PDB entry 4XIG | X-ray diffraction, 3.40 A resolution | chains M and Q of the 5 polymer chains in the assembly

# Chain M
Name: AlgM1
From: Sphingomonas sp
Notes: engineered mutation(s): 2-24 deletion mutant
UniProt: Q9KWT8 (Q9KWT8_SPHSX); numbering as in UniProt (aligned over 25-324)
Sequence (301 residues; each row starts with the number of its first residue; note: 23 numbers in that range are skipped by the numbering (no residue carries them; nothing is unmodelled there)):
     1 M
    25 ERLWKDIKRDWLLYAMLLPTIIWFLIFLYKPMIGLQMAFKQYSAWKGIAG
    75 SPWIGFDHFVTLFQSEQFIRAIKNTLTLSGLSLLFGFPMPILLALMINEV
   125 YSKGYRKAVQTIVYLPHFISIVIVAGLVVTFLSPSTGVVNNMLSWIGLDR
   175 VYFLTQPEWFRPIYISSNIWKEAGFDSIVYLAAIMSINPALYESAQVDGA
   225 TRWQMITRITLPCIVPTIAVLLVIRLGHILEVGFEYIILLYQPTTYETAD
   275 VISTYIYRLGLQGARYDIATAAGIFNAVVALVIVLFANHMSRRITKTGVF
Unresolved in the structure: 1, 67-77, 324
From the paper describing this entry:
  - conformationally variable residues (order/disorder transition): Thr321 to Val323

# Chain Q
Name: AlgQ2
From: Sphingomonas sp. A1
UniProt: Q9KWT5 (Q9KWT5_SPHSX); residues -23 to 492 here correspond to UniProt positions 1-516 (UniProt number = residue number + 24)
Sequence (516 residues; each row starts with the number of its first residue; numbers below 1 keep their minus sign (Met-23 is residue -23)):
   -23 MKKMMLSVAAVATLMAFAAPVATAKEATWVTDKPLTLKIHMHFRDKWVWD
    27 ENWPVAKESFRLTNVKLQSVANKAATNSQEQFNLMMASGDLPDVVGGDNL
    77 KDKFIQYGQEGAFVPLNKLIDQYAPHIKAFFKSHPEVERAIKAPDGNIYF
   127 IPYVPDGVVARGYFIREDWLKKLNLKPPQNIDELYTVLKAFKEKDPNGNG
   177 KADEVPFIDRHPDEVFRLVNFWGARSSGSDNYMDFYIDNGRVKHPWAETA
   227 FRDGMKHVAQWYKEGLIDKEIFTRKARAREQMFGGNLGGFTHDWFASTMT
   277 FNEGLAKTVPGFKLIPIAPPTNSKGQRWEEDSRQKVRPDGWAITVKNKNP
   327 VETIKFFDFYFSRPGRDISNFGVPGVTYDIKNGKAVFKDSVLKSPQPVNN
   377 QLYDMGAQIPIGFWQDYDYERQWTTPEAQAGIDMYVKGKYVMPGFEGVNM
   427 TREERAIYDKYWADVRTYMYEMGQAWVMGTKDVDKTWDEYQRQLKLRGLY
   477 QVLQMMQQAYDRQYKN
Unresolved in the structure: -23 to 0
From the paper describing this entry:
  - binding site for 4-deoxy-erythro-hex-4-enuronic acid: Ser273, Asn375, Tyr379, Tyr395, Trp399
  - binding site for beta-D-mannopyranuronic acid: Asp21, Lys22, Tyr129, Arg137, Arg186, His187, Trp270

# Interface between chain M and chain Q
Pairs across the interface - 11 pairs, chain M then chain Q:
  Glu90(M) - Gln469(Q)  hydrogen bond
  Pro158(M) - Glu246(Q)
  Tyr176(M) - Lys245(Q)
  Tyr176(M) - Thr249(Q)
  Thr179(M) - Met454(Q)  hydrogen bond
  Thr179(M) - Thr456(Q)
  Pro267(M) - Gln450(Q)
  Thr268(M) - Met454(Q)
  Tyr270(M) - Glu447(Q)
  Leu285(M) - Leu60(Q)
  Gln286(M) - Glu56(Q)  hydrogen bond
Also at the interface, not in a pair above, chain M (12 interface residues in all): Gln180, Tyr281, Ala288
Also at the interface, not in a pair above, chain Q (12 interface residues in all): Ala63, Ala451

# Overview
Chain M and chain Q each contribute 12 residues to their interface; the contacts include 3 hydrogen bonds.
Polar contacts include Glu90(M)-Gln469(Q), Thr179(M)-Met454(Q) and Gln286(M)-Glu56(Q). The paper reports a
binding site for beta-D-mannopyranuronic acid at Asp21(Q), Lys22(Q) and Tyr129(Q) among others; a binding site
for 4-deoxy-erythro-hex-4-enuronic acid at Ser273(Q), Asn375(Q) and Tyr379(Q) among others.
Chain M is AlgM1 (Sphingomonas sp) and chain Q is AlgQ2 (Sphingomonas sp. A1); the structure, Crystal
structure of bacterial alginate ABC transporter, was determined by X-ray diffraction, deposited together with
5H6U, 5H71 and 4XTC.
